5F7N - chains A and C; structure by X-ray diffraction, 2.28 A resolution.

[Chain A]
Protein: Adhesin binding fucosylated histo-blood group antigen
From: Helicobacter pylori
Reference sequence: O52269 (O52269_HELPX); residues 25-460 here correspond to UniProt positions 45-480 (UniProt number = residue number + 20)
Chain sequence (466 residues; row label = number of the first residue in the row):
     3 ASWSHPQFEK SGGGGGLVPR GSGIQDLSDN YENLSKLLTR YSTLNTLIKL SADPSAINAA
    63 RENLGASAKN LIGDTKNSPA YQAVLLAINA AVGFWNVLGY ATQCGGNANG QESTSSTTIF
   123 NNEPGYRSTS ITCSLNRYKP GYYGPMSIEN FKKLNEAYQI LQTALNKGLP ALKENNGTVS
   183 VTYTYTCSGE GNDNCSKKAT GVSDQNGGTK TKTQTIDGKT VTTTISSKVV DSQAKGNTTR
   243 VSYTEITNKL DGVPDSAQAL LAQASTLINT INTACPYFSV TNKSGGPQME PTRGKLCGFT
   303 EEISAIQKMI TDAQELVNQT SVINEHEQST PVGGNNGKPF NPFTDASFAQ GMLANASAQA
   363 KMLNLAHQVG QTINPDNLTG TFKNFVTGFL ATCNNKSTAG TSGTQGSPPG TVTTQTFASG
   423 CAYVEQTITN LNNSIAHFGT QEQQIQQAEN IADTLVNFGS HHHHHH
Disordered / not traced: 3-34, 218-219, 399-407, 463-468
Construct notes: expression tag (3-24, 461-468)
Disulfides: C106-C135, C189-C197, C277-C299, C395-C423
From the paper describing this entry:
  - binding site for 2-acetamido-2-deoxy-alpha-D-galactopyranose: S198, Q207
  - specificity-determining residues: D233, S234 (proposed by the authors, not directly observed)
  - mutagenesis - C189A/C197A: abolished binding to Leb

[Chain C]
Protein: Nanobody Nb-ER19
From: Vicugna pacos
Notes: antibody fragment or engineered binder
Chain sequence (120 residues; row label = number of the first residue in the row):
     2 QVQLQESGGG LVQPGGSLRL SCAASGSIFS GNVMGWYRQA PGKLREWVAA ITPQGVPNYA
    62 DSVKGRFTIS RDNAKNMLYL QMSSLKPEDT ALYYCNRLPN YRSWGQGTQV TVSSHHHHHH
Disordered / not traced: 2, 116-121
Disulfides: C23-C96

[Chain A / chain C interface]
Pairs across the interface (39):
  T45(A) - Q40(C)
  T45(A) - L45(C)
  T48(A) - G43(C)
  T48(A) - L45(C)
  L52(A) - L45(C)  hydrophobic
  L365(A) - P100(C)  hydrophobic
  N366(A) - P100(C)
  H369(A) - N33(C)  hydrogen bond
  H369(A) - R98(C)
  H369(A) - P100(C)
  Q373(A) - S31(C)
  Q373(A) - G32(C)  hydrogen bond (side chain-backbone)
  Q373(A) - N33(C)  hydrogen bond
  N376(A) - G32(C)
  D378(A) - S31(C)
  D378(A) - G32(C)
  N379(A) - S31(C)  hydrogen bond
  T431(A) - Q55(C)  hydrogen bond
  N434(A) - V34(C)
  N434(A) - T53(C)
  N434(A) - P54(C)
  N435(A) - T53(C)
  I437(A) - L99(C)
  A438(A) - V34(C)  hydrophobic
  A438(A) - A51(C)
  A438(A) - N59(C)  hydrogen bond (backbone-side chain)
  H439(A) - N59(C)
  G441(A) - W48(C)
  G441(A) - L99(C)
  T442(A) - W48(C)
  E444(A) - P100(C)
  E444(A) - N101(C)  hydrogen bond (side chain-backbone)
  Q445(A) - Y38(C)
  Q445(A) - R46(C)  hydrogen bond
  Q445(A) - N101(C)  hydrogen bond
  Q448(A) - R46(C)  hydrogen bond
  Q448(A) - N101(C)  hydrogen bond
  Q449(A) - L45(C)
  Q449(A) - R46(C)  hydrogen bond (side chain-backbone)
Other interface residues (no listed pair), chain A (23 interface residues in all): L49
Other interface residues (no listed pair), chain C (20 interface residues in all): K44

[Summary]
The interface between chain A and chain C involves 23 residues on one side and 20 on the other, with 12
hydrogen bonds. Polar pairs include H369(A)-N33(C), Q373(A)-G32(C) and Q373(A)-N33(C). The paper reports a
binding site for 2-acetamido-2-deoxy-alpha-D-galactopyranose at S198(A) and Q207(A); C189A/C197A of chain A
abolish binding to Leb.
Chain A is Adhesin binding fucosylated histo-blood group antigen (Helicobacter pylori) and chain C is Nanobody
Nb-ER19 (Vicugna pacos); the structure, Blood group antigen binding adhesin BabA of Helicobacter pylori strain
17875 in complex with blood group ..., was determined by X-ray diffraction, deposited together with 5F7L,
5F7M, 5F7W, 5F7Y, 5F8Q, 5F8R and 4 further entries.
